8R6W - chains A and G of the 5 polymer chains in the assembly; structure by electron microscopy, 3.35 A resolution.

== Chain A ==
Protein: RNA-directed RNA polymerase L
Organism: SFTS virus AH12
UniProt: U3GU88 (U3GU88_SFTS); residues 1-2084 here = UniProt positions 1-2084
Amino-acid sequence (2084 residues; row label = number of the first residue in the row):
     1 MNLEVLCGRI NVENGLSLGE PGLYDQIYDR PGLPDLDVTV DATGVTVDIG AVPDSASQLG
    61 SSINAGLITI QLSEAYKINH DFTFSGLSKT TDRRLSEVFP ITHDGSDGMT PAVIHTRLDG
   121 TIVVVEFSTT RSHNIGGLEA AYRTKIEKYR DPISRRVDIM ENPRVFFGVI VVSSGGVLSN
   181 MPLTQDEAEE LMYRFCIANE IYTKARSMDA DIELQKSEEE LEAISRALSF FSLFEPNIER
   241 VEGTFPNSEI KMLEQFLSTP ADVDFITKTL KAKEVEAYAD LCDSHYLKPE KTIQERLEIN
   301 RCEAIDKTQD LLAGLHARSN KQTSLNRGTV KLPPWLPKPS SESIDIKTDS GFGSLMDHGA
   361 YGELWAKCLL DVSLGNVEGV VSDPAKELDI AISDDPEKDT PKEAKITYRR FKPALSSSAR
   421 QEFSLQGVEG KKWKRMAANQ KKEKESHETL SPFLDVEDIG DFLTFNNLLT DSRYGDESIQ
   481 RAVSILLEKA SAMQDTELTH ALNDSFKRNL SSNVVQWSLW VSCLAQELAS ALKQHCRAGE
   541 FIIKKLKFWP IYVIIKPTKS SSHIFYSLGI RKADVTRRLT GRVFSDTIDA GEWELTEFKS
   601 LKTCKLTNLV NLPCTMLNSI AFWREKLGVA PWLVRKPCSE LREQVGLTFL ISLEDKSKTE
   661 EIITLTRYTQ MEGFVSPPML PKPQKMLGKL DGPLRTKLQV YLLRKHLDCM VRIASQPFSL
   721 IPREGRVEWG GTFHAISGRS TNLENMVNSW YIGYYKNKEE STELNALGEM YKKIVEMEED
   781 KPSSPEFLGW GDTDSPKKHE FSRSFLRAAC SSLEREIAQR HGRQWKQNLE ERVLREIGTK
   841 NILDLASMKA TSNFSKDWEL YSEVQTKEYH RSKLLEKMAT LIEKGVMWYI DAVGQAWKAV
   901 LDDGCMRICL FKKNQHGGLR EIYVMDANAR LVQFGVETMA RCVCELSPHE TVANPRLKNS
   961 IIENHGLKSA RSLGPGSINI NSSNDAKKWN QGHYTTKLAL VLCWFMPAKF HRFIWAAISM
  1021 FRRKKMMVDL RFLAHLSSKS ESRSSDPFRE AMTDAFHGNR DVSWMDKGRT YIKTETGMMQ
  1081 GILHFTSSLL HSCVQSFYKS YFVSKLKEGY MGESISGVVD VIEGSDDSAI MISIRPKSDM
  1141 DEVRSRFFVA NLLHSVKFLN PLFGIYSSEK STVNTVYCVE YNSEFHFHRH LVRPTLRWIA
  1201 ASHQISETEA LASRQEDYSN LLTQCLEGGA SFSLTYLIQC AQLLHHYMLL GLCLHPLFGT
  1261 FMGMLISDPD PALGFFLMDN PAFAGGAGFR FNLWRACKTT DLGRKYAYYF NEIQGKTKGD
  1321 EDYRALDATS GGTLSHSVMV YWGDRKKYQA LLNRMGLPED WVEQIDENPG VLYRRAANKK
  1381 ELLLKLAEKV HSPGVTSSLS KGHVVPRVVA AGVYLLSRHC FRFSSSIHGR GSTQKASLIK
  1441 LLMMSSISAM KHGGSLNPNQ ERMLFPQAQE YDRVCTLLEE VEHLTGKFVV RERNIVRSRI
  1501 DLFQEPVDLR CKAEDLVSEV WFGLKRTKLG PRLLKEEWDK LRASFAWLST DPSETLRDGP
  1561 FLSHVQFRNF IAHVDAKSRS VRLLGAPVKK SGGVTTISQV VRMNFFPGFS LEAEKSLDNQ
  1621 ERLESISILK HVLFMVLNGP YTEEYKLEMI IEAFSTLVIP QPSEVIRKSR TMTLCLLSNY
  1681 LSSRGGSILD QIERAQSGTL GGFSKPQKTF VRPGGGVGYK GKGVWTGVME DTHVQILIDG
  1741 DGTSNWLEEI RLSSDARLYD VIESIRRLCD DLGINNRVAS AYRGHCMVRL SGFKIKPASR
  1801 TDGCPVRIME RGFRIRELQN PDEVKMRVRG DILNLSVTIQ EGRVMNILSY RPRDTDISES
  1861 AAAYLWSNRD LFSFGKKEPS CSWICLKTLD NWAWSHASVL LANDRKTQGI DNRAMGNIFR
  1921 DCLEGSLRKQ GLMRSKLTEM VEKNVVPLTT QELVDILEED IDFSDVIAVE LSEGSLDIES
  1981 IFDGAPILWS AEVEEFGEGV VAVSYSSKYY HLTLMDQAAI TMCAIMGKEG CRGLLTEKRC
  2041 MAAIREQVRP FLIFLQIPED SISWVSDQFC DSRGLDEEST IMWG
Unresolved in the structure: 208-218, 397-405, 1425-1432, 1589-1594, 1615-1623, 1810-1819, 1938-1966, 2057-2084
Differences from the reference sequence: engineered mutation Ala112 (Asp in U3GU88)
From the paper describing this entry:
  - binding site for the 18-nt RNA strand: Lys1668, Phe1703, Gln1707, Tyr1719, Leu1772, Asn1834, Asn1846
  - conformationally variable residues (loop rearrangement): Thr1838 to Val1844
  - binding site for the 26-nt RNA strand: Trp1342 to Lys1347
  - binding site for the 16-nt RNA strand (chain G): Arg920, Gln1080, Gly1081, His1084, Ser1125, Arg1197, Gln1204, Gln1224

== Chain G ==
Molecule: 16-nt RNA strand
Sequence (16 nucleotides; numbered -11 to 4; the number before each row is that of its first residue; numbers below 1 keep their minus sign (A-11 is residue -11)):
   -11 AAAACGCAAC CAACAC
Unresolved in the structure: -11 to 0

== Chain A / chain G interface ==
Contacting residue pairs (15; chain A residue first):
  Gln915(A) - C4(G)  base contact
  Arg920(A) - C4(G)  base contact
  Trp989(A) - C4(G)  hydrogen bond to the phosphate
  Asn990(A) - C4(G)  sugar contact
  Gln1080(A) - C4(G)  sugar contact
  Gly1081(A) - C4(G)  sugar contact
  Ser1125(A) - A3(G)  sugar contact
  Ser1125(A) - C4(G)  hydrogen bond to the phosphate
  Asp1126(A) - C4(G)  phosphate contact
  Ser1183(A) - A3(G)  phosphate contact
  Arg1197(A) - C2(G)  salt bridge to the phosphate
  Arg1197(A) - A3(G)  salt bridge to the phosphate
  Trp1198(A) - A1(G)  sugar contact
  Gln1204(A) - A1(G)  hydrogen bond to the phosphate
  Gln1224(A) - A1(G)  hydrogen bond to the sugar
Other interface residues (no listed pair), chain A (17 interface residues in all): Ile922, His1084, Ala1201, Leu1221

== Summary ==
Chain A and chain G form an interface of 17 and 4 residues respectively, with 4 hydrogen bonds and 2 salt
bridges. Polar contacts include Gln1224(A)-A1(G), Trp989(A)-C4(G) and Ser1125(A)-C4(G). From the paper: a
binding site for the 16-nt RNA strand (chain G) at Arg920(A), Gln1080(A) and Gly1081(A) among others; a
binding site for the 18-nt RNA strand at Lys1668(A), Phe1703(A) and Gln1707(A) among others.
Here chain A is RNA-directed RNA polymerase L (SFTS virus AH12) and chain G is a 16-nt RNA strand. Entry 8R6W
(Structure of the SFTSV L protein in a transcription-priming state with bound capped RNA
[TRANSCRIPTION-PRIMING]) was determined by electron microscopy (same publication as 8R6U and 8R6Y).
